PDB entry 2XJZ | X-ray diffraction, 2.80 A resolution | chains A and I

[Chain A]
Name: Rhombotin-2
Organism: Homo sapiens
UniProt: P25791 (RBTN2_HUMAN); residues 19-149 here correspond to UniProt positions 26-156 (UniProt number = residue number + 7)
Amino-acid sequence (131 residues; numbered 19 to 149; the number before each row is that of its first residue):
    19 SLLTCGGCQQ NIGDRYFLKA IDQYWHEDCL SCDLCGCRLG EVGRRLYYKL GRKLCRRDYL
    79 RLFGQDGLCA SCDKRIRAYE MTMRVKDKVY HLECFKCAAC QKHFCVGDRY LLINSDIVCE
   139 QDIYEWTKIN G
Disordered / not traced: 19-24
Ion coordination: Zn2+ site 1: C26, H44, C47; Zn2+ site 2: C50, C53, C73, D76; Zn2+ site 3: C87, C90, H109, C112; Zn2+ site 4: C115, C118, C137, D140

[Chain I]
Name: Lim domain-binding protein 1
Organism: Homo sapiens
UniProt: Q86U70 (LDB1_HUMAN); residues 334-368 here = UniProt positions 334-368
Amino-acid sequence (36 residues; numbered 333 to 368; the number before each row is that of its first residue):
   333 SVPDVMVVGE PTLMGGEFGD EDERLITRLE NTQFDA
Disordered / not traced: 333-335, 365-368
Differences from the reference sequence: expression tag (333)
From the paper describing this entry:
  - specificity-determining residues: R360 (proposed by the authors, not directly observed)

[Interface between chain A and chain I]
Pairs across the interface (88; chain A residue first):
  D32(A) with N363(I), hydrogen bond (backbone-side chain)
  R33(A) with L361(I); E362(I); N363(I), hydrogen bond (backbone-backbone)
  Y34(A) with R360(I); L361(I); E362(I)
  F35(A) with R360(I); L361(I), hydrogen bond (backbone-backbone); E362(I); N363(I)
  L36(A) with I358(I), hydrophobic; T359(I); R360(I)
  K37(A) with L357(I); T359(I), hydrogen bond (backbone-backbone); L361(I)
  I39(A) with R356(I)
  E45(A) with R360(I), salt bridge
  L48(A) with I358(I), hydrophobic
  L57(A) with I358(I)
  R62(A) with I358(I), hydrogen bond (backbone-backbone)
  R63(A) with E355(I), salt bridge; R356(I); L357(I); I358(I)
  L64(A) with E355(I); R356(I), hydrogen bond (backbone-backbone); I358(I)
  Y65(A) with G351(I); D354(I); E355(I), hydrogen bond
  Y66(A) with D354(I), hydrogen bond (backbone-backbone); R356(I)
  K67(A) with D354(I)
  R74(A) with L345(I)
  Y77(A) with G351(I); D354(I), hydrogen bond
  L78(A) with L345(I), hydrophobic
  Q83(A) with M346(I); G347(I); F350(I)
  D84(A) with M346(I)
  G85(A) with M346(I)
  I94(A) with M346(I)
  R95(A) with M346(I)
  A96(A) with M346(I), hydrogen bond (backbone-backbone); G347(I), hydrogen bond (backbone-backbone)
  Y97(A) with L345(I)
  E98(A) with L345(I); M346(I), hydrogen bond (backbone-backbone)
  M99(A) with P343(I), hydrophobic; T344(I)
  T100(A) with P343(I); T344(I), hydrogen bond (backbone-backbone); L345(I); M346(I)
  M101(A) with G341(I); E342(I); P343(I)
  R102(A) with T344(I); L345(I), hydrogen bond (side chain-backbone); M346(I), hydrogen bond (side chain-backbone); E349(I), salt bridge; F350(I)
  V103(A) with M338(I), hydrophobic
  K104(A) with D336(I), salt bridge; M338(I)
  V107(A) with M346(I), hydrophobic
  L110(A) with P343(I), hydrophobic
  F113(A) with V340(I), hydrophobic
  F122(A) with V340(I), hydrophobic
  C123(A) with V340(I)
  V124(A) with V340(I); G341(I)
  G125(A) with V339(I); V340(I), hydrogen bond (backbone-backbone)
  D126(A) with M338(I); V339(I); V340(I), hydrogen bond (backbone-backbone)
  R127(A) with M338(I); V339(I)
  Y128(A) with V337(I); M338(I), hydrogen bond (backbone-backbone); V339(I); V340(I), hydrophobic
  L129(A) with D336(I)
  L130(A) with D336(I)
Interface residues without a listed pair, chain A (49 interface residues in all): I30, G58, G61, I141

[Summary]
Chain A and chain I form an interface of 49 and 25 residues respectively; the contacts include 18 hydrogen
bonds and 4 salt bridges. Polar pairs include E45(A)-R360(I), R63(A)-E355(I) and R102(A)-E349(I). The Zn2+
site 1 is built by C26(A), H44(A) and C47(A). From the paper: the specificity determinant R360(I).
Here chain A is Rhombotin-2 and chain I is Lim domain-binding protein 1, both from Homo sapiens. Entry 2XJZ
(Crystal structure of the LMO2:LDB1-LID complex, C2 crystal form) was determined by X-ray diffraction (same
publication as 2XJY).
